PDB entry 5HTK | X-ray diffraction, 2.01 A resolution | chains A and B

Chain A (and B):
Protein: 6-phosphofructo-2-kinase/fructose-2,6-bisphosphatase 2
From: Homo sapiens
Notes: EC 2.7.1.105, 3.1.3.46; chain B of this document is another copy of the same molecule, construct and numbering; everything in this record applies to it too
Reference sequence: O60825 (F262_HUMAN); residues 1-505 here = UniProt positions 1-505
Amino-acid sequence (505 residues; numbered 1 to 505; the number before each row is that of its first residue):
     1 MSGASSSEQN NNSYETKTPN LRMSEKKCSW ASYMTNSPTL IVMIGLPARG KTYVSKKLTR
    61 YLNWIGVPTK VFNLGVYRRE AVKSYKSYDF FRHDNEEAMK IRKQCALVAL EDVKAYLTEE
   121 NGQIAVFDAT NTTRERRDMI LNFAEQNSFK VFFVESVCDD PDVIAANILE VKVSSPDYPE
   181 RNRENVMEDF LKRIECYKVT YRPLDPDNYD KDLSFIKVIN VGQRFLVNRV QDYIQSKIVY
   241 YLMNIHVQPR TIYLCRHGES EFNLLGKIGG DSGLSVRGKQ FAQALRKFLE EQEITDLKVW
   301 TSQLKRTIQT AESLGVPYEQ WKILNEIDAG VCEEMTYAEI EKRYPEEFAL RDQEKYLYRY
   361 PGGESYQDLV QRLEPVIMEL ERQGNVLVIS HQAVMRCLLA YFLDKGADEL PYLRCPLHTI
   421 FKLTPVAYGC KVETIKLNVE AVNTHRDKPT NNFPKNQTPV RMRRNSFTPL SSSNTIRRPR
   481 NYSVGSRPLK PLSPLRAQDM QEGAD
Unresolved in the structure: 1-30, 456-505 (chain B: 1-30, 451-505)
Modified / non-standard residues: His-257 (N1-phosphonohistidine; NEP)
Metal / ion sites: Mg2+: Thr-52 (together with ATP)
Small-molecule neighbours:
  - ATP: Leu-46, Pro-47, Ala-48, Arg-49, Gly-50, Lys-51, Thr-52, Asn-73, Val-76, Arg-79, Asp-128, Glu-170, Val-171, Ser-174, Ser-175, Pro-176, Phe-190, Ala-427, Tyr-428
  - 6-O-phosphono-beta-D-fructofuranose (F6P): Arg-256, His-257, Asn-263, Lys-267, Ile-268, Gly-269, Arg-306, Glu-326, Ile-327, Tyr-337, Arg-351, Lys-355, Tyr-360, Tyr-366, Gln-392, Ala-393, Arg-396, Pro-411, Thr-444
  - citrate anion (FLC): Lys-51, Leu-74, Gly-75, Arg-78, Phe-90, Phe-91, Arg-102, Asp-128, Ala-129, Thr-130, Tyr-197
Curated features (UniProtKB/Swiss-Prot):
  - active site: Asp-128, Cys-158, His-257 (Tele-phosphohistidine intermediate), Glu-326 (Proton donor/acceptor)
  - binding site (ATP): Gly-45 to Tyr-53, Asn-167 to Lys-172, Phe-348 to Arg-351, Gln-392 to Arg-396, Tyr-428
  - binding site (beta-D-fructose 6-phosphate): Arg-78, Arg-102, Thr-130, Arg-136, Lys-172, Arg-193, Tyr-197
  - binding site (beta-D-fructose 2,6-bisphosphate): Arg-256, Asn-263, Gly-269, Tyr-337, Arg-351, Lys-355, Tyr-366, Gln-392, Arg-396
  - site (Transition state stabilizer): Arg-256, Asn-263, His-391
  - modified residue: Ser-2 (N-acetylserine), Ser-29 (Phosphoserine), Ser-466 (Phosphoserine), Thr-468 (Phosphothreonine), Thr-475 (Phosphothreonine), Ser-483 (Phosphoserine), Ser-486 (Phosphoserine), Ser-493 (Phosphoserine)
What the authors report for this chain:
  - binding site for citrate anion: Arg-78, Arg-102, Thr-130, Tyr-197
  - binding site for the ligand ATP: Ser-174, Pro-176, Tyr-428
  - conformationally variable residues (loop rearrangement, side-chain flip): Lys-172, Pro-176, Tyr-428
  - mutagenesis - Y428A (6-fold): increased binding to 6-O-phosphono-beta-D-fructofuranose
  - mutagenesis - Y428A (10-fold): increased catalytic activity
  - mutagenesis - Y428A: increased binding to citrate anion

Chain A / chain B interface:
Pairs across the interface (68; chain A residue first):
  Ala-31(A) with Pro-317(B), hydrophobic
  Ser-32(A) with Pro-317(B); Tyr-318(B); Glu-319(B), hydrogen bond
  Thr-35(A) with Glu-319(B)
  Pro-206(A) with Arg-224(B)
  Asp-207(A) with Arg-224(B), salt bridge
  Gln-223(A) with Asn-228(B); Arg-229(B), hydrogen bond (backbone-backbone)
  Arg-224(A) with Pro-206(B); Asp-207(B), salt bridge; Val-227(B); Asn-228(B)
  Phe-225(A) with Leu-226(B); Val-227(B), hydrogen bond (backbone-backbone)
  Leu-226(A) with Arg-224(B); Phe-225(B); Leu-226(B), hydrophobic
  Val-227(A) with Arg-224(B); Phe-225(B), hydrogen bond (backbone-backbone); Met-243(B), hydrophobic
  Asn-228(A) with Arg-224(B)
  Arg-229(A) with Gln-223(B), hydrogen bond (backbone-backbone)
  Val-230(A) with Met-243(B), hydrophobic; Arg-382(B), hydrogen bond (backbone-side chain)
  Gln-231(A) with Arg-382(B)
  Asp-232(A) with Glu-379(B); Arg-382(B)
  Tyr-233(A) with Tyr-240(B); Asn-244(B); Pro-375(B); Met-378(B), hydrophobic; Glu-379(B), hydrogen bond (backbone-side chain)
  Ser-236(A) with Tyr-240(B); Met-243(B); Asn-244(B), hydrogen bond
  Lys-237(A) with Tyr-240(B)
  Val-239(A) with Met-243(B), hydrophobic
  Tyr-240(A) with Tyr-233(B); Ser-236(B); Lys-237(B)
  Met-243(A) with Val-230(B); Ser-236(B); Val-239(B), hydrophobic
  Asn-244(A) with Tyr-233(B); Ser-236(B), hydrogen bond
  Lys-298(A) with Thr-35(B)
  Trp-300(A) with Thr-35(B)
  Pro-317(A) with Tyr-33(B)
  Glu-319(A) with Met-34(B); Thr-35(B), hydrogen bond (side chain-backbone); Asn-36(B), hydrogen bond (side chain-backbone)
  Trp-321(A) with Thr-35(B); Asn-36(B)
  Arg-359(A) with Arg-359(B); Gly-363(B)
  Gly-363(A) with Arg-359(B), hydrogen bond (backbone-side chain)
  Asp-368(A) with Arg-359(B), salt bridge
  Gln-371(A) with Gln-371(B)
  Pro-375(A) with Tyr-233(B)
  Met-378(A) with Tyr-233(B), hydrophobic
  Glu-379(A) with Thr-35(B); Asp-232(B); Tyr-233(B), hydrogen bond (side chain-backbone)
  Arg-382(A) with Val-230(B), hydrogen bond (side chain-backbone); Gln-231(B); Asp-232(B), hydrogen bond (side chain-backbone)
  Gln-383(A) with Thr-35(B)
Interface residues without a listed pair, chain B (35 interface residues in all): Lys-298, Asp-368

Summary:
Chain A and chain B form an interface of 36 and 35 residues respectively; the contacts include 15 hydrogen
bonds and 3 salt bridges. Polar contacts include Asp-207(A)/Arg-224(B), Asp-368(A)/Arg-359(B) and
Ser-32(A)/Glu-319(B). From the paper: a binding site for citrate anion at Arg-78(A), Arg-102(A) and Thr-130(A)
among others; Y428A of chain A increases binding to 6-O-phosphono-beta-D-fructofuranose.
Chain A and chain B are both 6-phosphofructo-2-kinase/fructose-2,6-bisphosphatase 2 (Homo sapiens); the
structure, Human Heart 6-Phosphofructo-2-Kinase/Fructose-2,6-Bisphosphatase (PFKFB2), was determined by X-ray
diffraction (same publication as 5HR5).
